Entry 6W4O (electron microscopy, 4.80 A resolution (low resolution: residue-level contacts below are approximate; hydrogen-bond / salt-bridge calls are withheld)); this record covers chains A and E of the 13 polymer chains in the assembly.

== Chain A ==
Name: Calcium/calmodulin-dependent protein kinase type II subunit alpha
Organism: Homo sapiens
Notes: EC 2.7.11.17
UniProt: Q9UQM7 (KCC2A_HUMAN); residues -321 to 150 here correspond to UniProt positions 7-478 (UniProt number = residue number + 328)
Amino-acid sequence (473 residues; each row starts with the number of its first residue; numbers below 1 keep their minus sign (Ser-322 is residue -322)):
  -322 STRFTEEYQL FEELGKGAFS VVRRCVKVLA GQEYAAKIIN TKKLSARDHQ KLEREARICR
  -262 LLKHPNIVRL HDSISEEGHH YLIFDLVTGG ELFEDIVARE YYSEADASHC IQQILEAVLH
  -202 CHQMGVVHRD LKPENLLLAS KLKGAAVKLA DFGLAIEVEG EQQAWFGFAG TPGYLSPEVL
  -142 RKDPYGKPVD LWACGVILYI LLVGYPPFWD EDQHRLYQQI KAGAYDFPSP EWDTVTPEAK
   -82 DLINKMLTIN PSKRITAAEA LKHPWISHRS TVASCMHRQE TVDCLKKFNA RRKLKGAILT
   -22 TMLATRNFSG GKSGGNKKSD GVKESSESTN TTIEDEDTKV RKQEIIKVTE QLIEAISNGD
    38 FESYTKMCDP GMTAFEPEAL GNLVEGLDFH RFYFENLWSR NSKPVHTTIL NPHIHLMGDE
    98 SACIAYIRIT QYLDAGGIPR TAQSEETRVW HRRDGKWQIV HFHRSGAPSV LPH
Not modelled in the structure: -322 to 16, 145-150
Differences from the reference sequence: expression tag (-322)

== Chain E ==
Name: Calcium/calmodulin-dependent protein kinase type II subunit alpha
Organism: Homo sapiens
Notes: EC 2.7.11.17
UniProt: Q9UQM7 (KCC2A_HUMAN); the construct lacks a stretch of the UniProt sequence, so the offset changes along the chain: -335 to 60 = UniProt 7-402; 61-130 = UniProt 409-478
Amino-acid sequence (473 residues; row label = number of the first residue in the row; a row labelled like 60A-60F holds insertion residues (60A, then the next letters in order); numbers below 1 keep their minus sign (Ser-336 is residue -336)):
  -336 STRFTEEYQL FEELGKGAFS VVRRCVKVLA GQEYAAKIIN TKKLSARDHQ KLEREARICR
  -276 LLKHPNIVRL HDSISEEGHH YLIFDLVTGG ELFEDIVARE YYSEADASHC IQQILEAVLH
  -216 CHQMGVVHRD LKPENLLLAS KLKGAAVKLA DFGLAIEVEG EQQAWFGFAG TPGYLSPEVL
  -156 RKDPYGKPVD LWACGVILYI LLVGYPPFWD EDQHRLYQQI KAGAYDFPSP EWDTVTPEAK
   -96 DLINKMLTIN PSKRITAAEA LKHPWISHRS TVASCMHRQE TVDCLKKFNA RRKLKGAILT
   -36 TMLATRNFSG GKSGGNKKSD GVKESSESTN TTIEDEDTKV RKQEIIKVTE QLIEAISNGD
    24 FESYTKMCDP GMTAFEPEAL GNLVEGLDFH RFYFENL
60A-60F WSRNSK
    61 PVHTTILNPH IHLMGDESAC IAYIRITQYL DAGGIPRTAQ SEETRVWHRR DGKWQIVHFH
   121 RSGAPSVLPH
Not modelled in the structure: -336 to 2, 60A-60F, 126-130
Differences from the reference sequence: expression tag (-336)

== How chain A and chain E interact ==
Residue-residue contacts (22; chain A residue first):
  Pro81(A) - Phe55(E)
  Pro81(A) - Asn59(E)
  His83(A) - Asp51(E)
  His83(A) - Phe55(E)
  Leu87(A) - Asn45(E)
  Leu87(A) - Val47(E)
  Ile104(A) - Asn45(E)
  Ile106(A) - Ala42(E)
  Ile106(A) - Asn45(E)
  Ile106(A) - Phe52(E)
  Gln108(A) - Phe52(E)
  Gln108(A) - Phe55(E)
  Gln108(A) - Tyr56(E)
  Tyr109(A) - Phe55(E)
  Leu110(A) - Phe55(E)
  Leu110(A) - Asn59(E)
  Thr118(A) - Glu41(E)
  Thr118(A) - Leu43(E)
  Thr118(A) - Tyr56(E)
  Ala119(A) - Leu43(E)
  Gln120(A) - Leu43(E)
  Gln120(A) - Asn45(E)
Also at the interface, not in a pair above, chain A (14 interface residues in all): Val82, Thr85, Pro116
Also at the interface, not in a pair above, chain E (12 interface residues in all): Leu46, Leu60

== Overview ==
14 residues of chain A and 12 residues of chain E are in contact.
Both chains are Calcium/calmodulin-dependent protein kinase type II subunit alpha (Homo sapiens). Entry 6W4O
(CaMKII alpha-30 Cryo-EM reconstruction) was determined by electron microscopy together with 6W4P from the
same study.
